4LWY - chains H and M of the 3 polymer chains in the assembly; structure by X-ray diffraction, 2.90 A resolution.

# Chain H
Name: Reaction center protein H chain
From: Rhodobacter sphaeroides
Reference sequence: P0C0Y7 (RCEH_RHOSH); residues 1-260 here = UniProt positions 1-260
Amino-acid sequence (260 residues; each row starts with the number of its first residue):
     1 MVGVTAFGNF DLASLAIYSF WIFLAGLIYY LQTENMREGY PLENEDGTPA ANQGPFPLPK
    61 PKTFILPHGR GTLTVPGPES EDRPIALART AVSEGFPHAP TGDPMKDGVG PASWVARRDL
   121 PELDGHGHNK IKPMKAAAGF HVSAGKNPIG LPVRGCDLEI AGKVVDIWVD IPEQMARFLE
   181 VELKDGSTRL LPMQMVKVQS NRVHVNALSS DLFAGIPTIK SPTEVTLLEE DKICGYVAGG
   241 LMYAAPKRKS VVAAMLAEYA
Not modelled in the structure: 1-10, 251-260
Metal / ion sites: K+: Met134, Ala137, Phe140
Small-molecule neighbours:
  - 1,4-diethylene dioxide (DIO), molecule 1: Lys62, Thr63, Phe64
  - 1,4-diethylene dioxide (DIO), molecule 2: Ser93, Glu94, Phe96

# Chain M
Name: Reaction center protein M chain
From: Rhodobacter sphaeroides
Reference sequence: P0C0Y9 (RCEM_RHOSH); residues 0-302 here correspond to UniProt positions 1-303 (UniProt number = residue number + 1)
Amino-acid sequence (303 residues; each row starts with the number of its first residue; numbering starts at 0):
     0 MAEYQNIFTQ VQVRGPADLG MTEDVNLANR SGVGPFSTLL GWFGNAQLGP IYLGSLGVLS
    60 LFSGLMWFFT IGIWFWYQAG WNPAVFLRDL FFFSLEPPAP EYGLSFAAPL KEGGLWLIAS
   120 FFMFVAVWSW WGRTYLRAQA LGMGKHTAWA FLSAIWLWMV LGFIRPILMG SWSEAVPYGI
   180 FSHLDWTNNF SLVHGNHFYN PFLGLSIAFL YGSALLFAMH GATILAVSRF GGERELEQIA
   240 DRGTAAERAA LFWRWTMGFN ATMEGIHRWA IWMAVLVTLT GGIGILLSGT VVDNWYVWGQ
   300 NHG
Not modelled in the structure: 0
Differences from the reference sequence: engineered mutation His196 (Leu197 in P0C0Y9), Leu202 (His203 in P0C0Y9)
Metal / ion sites: Fe ion: His219, Glu234, His266 (shared with 2 residues of chain L)
Small-molecule neighbours:
  - bacteriochlorophyll a (BCL), molecule 1: Trp66, Phe67, Leu89, Met122, Trp157, Leu160, Val175, Ile179, His182, Leu183, Thr186
  - bacteriochlorophyll a (BCL), molecule 2: Thr186, Phe197, Tyr210
  - bacteriochlorophyll a (BCL), molecule 3: Phe197, Leu202, Gly203, Ile206, Ala207, Tyr210, Gly211, Leu214
  - bacteriopheophytin a (BPH), molecule 1: Ser59, Leu60, Gly63, Leu64, Trp66, Phe67, Ala125, Val126, Trp129, Thr133, Thr146, Ala149, Phe150, Ala153, Ala273, Val274, Val276, Thr277
  - bacteriopheophytin a (BPH), molecule 2: Trp66, Met122, Val126, Ala153, Leu156, Trp157, Leu160, Trp185, Thr186, Asn187, Phe189, Ser190, Asn195, His196, Phe197, Leu202, Ser205, Ile206, Leu209, Tyr210, Val276, Thr277, Gly280, Gly281, Ile284
  - bacteriopheophytin a (BPH), molecule 3: Tyr210, Ala213, Leu214, Ala217, Met218, Trp252, Thr255, Met256
  - speroidenone (SPN): Trp66, Phe67, Phe68, Ile70, Gly71, Phe74, Trp75, Phe85, Leu89, Phe105, Trp115, Leu116, Ser119, Phe120, Met122, Phe123, Trp157, Met158, Leu160, Gly161, Phe162, Trp171, Val175, Tyr177, Gly178, Ile179, His182
  - ubiquinone-10 (U10): Leu214, Leu215, Met218, His219, Thr222, Ile223, Ala245, Ala248, Ala249, Trp252, Met256, Phe258, Asn259, Ala260, Thr261, Met262, Ile265, Trp268, Met272
Swiss-Prot annotation at these positions:
  - binding site ((7R,8Z)-bacteriochlorophyll b): His182
  - binding site (Fe cation): His219, Glu234, His266
  - binding site (a ubiquinone): Trp252

# Interface between chain H and chain M
Pairs across the interface - 113 pairs, chain H then chain M:
  Asp11(H) with Trp297(M), hydrogen bond; His301(M), salt bridge
  Leu12(H) with Val290(M), hydrophobic
  Ala13(H) with Leu286(M), hydrophobic; Val291(M), hydrophobic; Trp297(M)
  Ser14(H) with Trp297(M); His301(M); Gly302(M)
  Ala16(H) with Phe201(M), hydrophobic
  Ile17(H) with Pro200(M), hydrophobic; Phe201(M), hydrophobic; Leu204(M), hydrophobic
  Phe20(H) with Leu204(M), hydrophobic; Phe208(M), hydrophobic; Thr279(M)
  Trp21(H) with Leu204(M), hydrophobic
  Leu27(H) with Trp271(M), hydrophobic; Leu275(M), hydrophobic
  Tyr30(H) with Arg267(M), hydrogen bond
  Leu31(H) with Arg267(M); Trp268(M)
  Gln32(H) with Phe258(M); Trp268(M)
  Glu34(H) with Thr261(M); Arg267(M), salt bridge
  Asn35(H) with Ala260(M); Thr261(M), hydrogen bond (side chain-backbone); Gly264(M); Ile265(M), hydrogen bond (side chain-backbone); Trp268(M)
  Glu38(H) with Arg241(M), salt bridge
  Leu42(H) with Arg253(M)
  Lys62(H) with Glu263(M), salt bridge
  Phe64(H) with Glu263(M)
  Leu66(H) with Ala239(M), hydrophobic
  Leu73(H) with Ile238(M); Ala239(M)
  Glu79(H) with Arg241(M), salt bridge
  Gly110(H) with Arg247(M)
  Pro111(H) with Arg247(M), hydrogen bond (backbone-side chain)
  Ala112(H) with Arg247(M)
  Ser113(H) with Thr243(M), hydrogen bond (backbone-side chain); Arg247(M), hydrogen bond (backbone-side chain)
  Val115(H) with Arg241(M); Gly242(M); Thr243(M); Glu246(M)
  Arg117(H) with Glu236(M), hydrogen bond (side chain-backbone); Gln237(M); Asp240(M), salt bridge; Arg241(M); Gly242(M)
  Arg118(H) with Asp240(M), hydrogen bond (backbone-side chain)
  Glu122(H) with Arg233(M), salt bridge; Glu236(M)
  Gly125(H) with Met20(M)
  His126(H) with Met20(M)
  Ala138(H) with Pro15(M)
  Gly139(H) with Arg13(M); Gly14(M); Pro15(M)
  Phe140(H) with Val12(M), hydrophobic; Arg13(M); Gly14(M); Pro15(M)
  His141(H) with Val12(M); Arg13(M), hydrogen bond (backbone-backbone)
  Val142(H) with Val10(M), hydrophobic; Gln11(M)
  Ser143(H) with Gln11(M), hydrogen bond (backbone-backbone); Val12(M); Arg13(M), hydrogen bond (side chain-backbone)
  Ala144(H) with Val10(M); Gln11(M), hydrogen bond (backbone-backbone); Thr37(M); Trp41(M), hydrophobic
  Gly145(H) with Gln9(M); Trp41(M)
  Lys146(H) with Val10(M)
  Pro172(H) with Asp17(M)
  Glu173(H) with Asn44(M)
  Gln174(H) with Val12(M); Arg13(M); Gly14(M), hydrogen bond (side chain-backbone); Pro15(M); Gln46(M)
  Met175(H) with Val12(M)
  Arg177(H) with Glu232(M), salt bridge; Arg233(M)
  Pro192(H) with Arg228(M)
  Met193(H) with Val10(M), hydrophobic
  Gln194(H) with Tyr3(M); Asn5(M); Ser227(M), hydrogen bond (side chain-backbone); Arg228(M); Glu232(M)
  Met195(H) with Arg228(M)
  Val196(H) with Tyr3(M); Gln9(M), hydrogen bond (backbone-side chain)
  Lys197(H) with Ala1(M); Gln9(M)
  Val198(H) with Gln9(M), hydrogen bond (backbone-side chain)
  Asn206(H) with Glu2(M)
  Leu227(H) with Glu236(M)
  Glu230(H) with Arg233(M), salt bridge
  Asp231(H) with Gly242(M); Thr243(M), hydrogen bond (side chain-backbone)
  Cys234(H) with Arg228(M), hydrogen bond (side chain-backbone); Phe229(M)
  Gly235(H) with Arg247(M)
  Ala238(H) with Phe229(M), hydrophobic
  Leu241(H) with Arg228(M)
Interface residues without a listed pair, chain H (72 interface residues in all): Phe23, Leu24, Ile28, Met36, Arg37, Glu81, Trp114, Lys130, Ile131, Pro148, Val169, Ala176
Interface residues without a listed pair, chain M (57 interface residues in all): Phe35, Asn259, Trp294

# Summary
72 residues of chain H and 57 residues of chain M are in contact, with 19 hydrogen bonds and 9 salt bridges.
Polar contacts include Asp11(H)-His301(M), Glu34(H)-Arg267(M) and Glu38(H)-Arg241(M). Ligands of chain H:
1,4-diethylene dioxide.
Here chain H is Reaction center protein H chain and chain M is Reaction center protein M chain, both from
Rhodobacter sphaeroides. Entry 4LWY (L(M196)H,H(M202)L Double Mutant Structure of Photosynthetic Reaction
Center From Rhodobacter Sphaeroides strain RV) was determined by X-ray diffraction.
